Entry 5ZZ2 (X-ray diffraction, 2.60 A resolution); this record covers chain A.

Chain A:
Molecule: cGMP-specific 3', 5'-cyclic phosphodiesterase
From: Homo sapiens
Notes: EC 3.1.4.35
Reference sequence: O76074 (PDE5A_HUMAN); residue numbers follow UniProt; this construct covers 535-860
Sequence (326 residues; numbered 535 to 860; the number before each row is that of its first residue):
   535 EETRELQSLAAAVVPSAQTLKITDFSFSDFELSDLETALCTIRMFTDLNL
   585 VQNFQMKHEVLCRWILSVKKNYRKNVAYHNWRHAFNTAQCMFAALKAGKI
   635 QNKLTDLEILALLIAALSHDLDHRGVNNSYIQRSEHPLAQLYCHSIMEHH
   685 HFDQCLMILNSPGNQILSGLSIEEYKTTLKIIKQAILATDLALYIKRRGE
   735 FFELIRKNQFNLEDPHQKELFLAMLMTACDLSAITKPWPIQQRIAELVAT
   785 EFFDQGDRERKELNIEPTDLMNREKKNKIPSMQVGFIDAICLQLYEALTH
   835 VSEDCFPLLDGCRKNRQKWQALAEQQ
Not modelled in the structure: 667-676, 791-807
Metal / ion sites: Zn2+: H617, H653, D654, D764; Mg2+ near D654 (its only coordinating residue here)
Residues lining bound ligands: 9M0 (3-[(2H-1,3-benzodioxol-5-yl)methyl]-8-fluoro-1-(1,3-thiazol-2-yl)[1]benzopyrano[2,3-c]pyrrol-9(2H)-one): L725, L765, A767, I768, Q775, I778, A779, V782, A783, F786, F787, I813, M816, Q817, F820
UniProt features mapped onto this chain:
  - active site: H613 (Proton donor)
  - binding site (Zn(2+)): H617, H653, D654, D764
  - binding site (Mg(2+)): D654
  - binding site (3',5'-cyclic GMP): Q817
  - mutagenesis: A767 (A767N: Changes substrate selectivity from cGMP-specific to dual cAMP and cGMP binding and hydrolysis; when associated with Y-775 and Y-853), Q775 (Q775Y: Changes substrate selectivity from cGMP-specific to dual cAMP and cGMP binding and hydrolysis; when associated with N-767 and Y-853), W853 (W853Y: Changes substrate selectivity from cGMP-specific to dual cAMP and cGMP binding and hydrolysis; when associated with N-767 and Y-775)

In short:
Ligands of chain A: compound 9M0. H617, H653, D654 and D764 coordinate Zn2+. UniProt lists active-site residue
H613, 4 Zn2+-binding residues, Mg2+-binding residue D654 and residue binding 3',5'-cyclic GMP Q817.
Chain A is cGMP-specific 3', 5'-cyclic phosphodiesterase (Homo sapiens); the structure, Crystal structure of
PDE5 in complex with inhibitor LW1634, was determined by X-ray diffraction together with 6ACB from the same
study.
